Entry 7A6X (X-ray diffraction, 1.67 A resolution); this record covers chain AAA.

Chain AAA:
Name: Peptidyl-prolyl cis-trans isomerase FKBP5
Source organism: Homo sapiens
Notes: EC 5.2.1.8
UniProt: Q13451 (FKBP5_HUMAN); residue numbers follow UniProt; this construct covers 16-140
Sequence (130 residues; each row starts with the number of its first residue):
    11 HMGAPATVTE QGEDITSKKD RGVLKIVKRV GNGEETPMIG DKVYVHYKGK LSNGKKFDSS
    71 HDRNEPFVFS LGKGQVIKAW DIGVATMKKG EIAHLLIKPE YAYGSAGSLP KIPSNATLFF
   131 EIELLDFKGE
Not modelled in the structure: 11-21, 140
Construct notes: expression tag (11-15); engineered mutation Thr-19 (Ala in Q13451), Ala-103 (Cys in Q13451), Ile-107 (Cys in Q13451)
Residues lining bound ligands: R3B ((2S,9S,12R)-2-cyclohexyl-12-[2-(3,4-dimethoxyphenyl)ethyl]-24,27-dimethoxy-11,18,22-trioxa-4-azatetracyclo[21.2.2.113,17.04,9]octacosa-1(25),13(28),14,16,23,26-hexaene-3,10-dione): Tyr-57, Gly-59, Lys-60, Leu-61, Lys-66, Phe-67, Asp-68, Arg-73, Phe-77, Gly-84, Gln-85, Val-86, Ile-87, Lys-88, Trp-90, Ala-112, Tyr-113, Ser-118, Lys-121, Ile-122, Leu-128, Phe-130

In short:
Chain AAA binds compound R3B.
Chain AAA is Peptidyl-prolyl cis-trans isomerase FKBP5 (Homo sapiens); the structure, Structure of the
FKBP51FK1 domain in complex with the macrocyclic SAFit analogue 56, was determined by X-ray diffraction (same
publication as 7A6W, 7AWX, 7B9Y, 7B9Z and 7BA0).
